PDB entry 2VUU | X-ray diffraction, 2.80 A resolution | chains A and I

== Chain A ==
Protein: Nitrogen metabolite repression regulator nmra
Source organism: Emericella nidulans (strain FGSC A4 / ATCC 38163 / CBS 112.46 / NRRL 194 / M139)
UniProtKB: O59919 (O59919_EMENI); numbering as in UniProt (aligned over 1-352)
Chain sequence (352 residues; each row starts with the number of its first residue):
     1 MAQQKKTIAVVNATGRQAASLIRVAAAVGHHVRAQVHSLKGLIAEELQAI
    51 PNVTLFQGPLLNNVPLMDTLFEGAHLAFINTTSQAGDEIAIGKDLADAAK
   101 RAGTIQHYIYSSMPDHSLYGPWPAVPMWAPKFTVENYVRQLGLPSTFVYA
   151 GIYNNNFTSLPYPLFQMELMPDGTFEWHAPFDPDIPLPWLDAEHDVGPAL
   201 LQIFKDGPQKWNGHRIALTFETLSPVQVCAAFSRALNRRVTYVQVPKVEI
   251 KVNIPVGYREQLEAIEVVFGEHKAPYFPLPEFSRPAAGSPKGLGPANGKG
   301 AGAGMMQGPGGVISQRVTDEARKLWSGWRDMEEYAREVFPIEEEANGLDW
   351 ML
Disordered / not traced: 1-2, 284-315
Construct notes: conflict Arg238 (Leu in O59919)
Small-molecule neighbours: NADP (NAP; NADP nicotinamide-adenine-dinucleotide phosphate): Asn12, Thr14, Gly15, Arg16, Gln17, Ala18, His37, Lys40, Asn80, Thr81, Thr82, Gln84, Ala85, Glu88, Met113, Met127, Trp128, Lys131, Ala150, Gly151, Ile152, Tyr153, Asn156, Tyr276

== Chain I ==
Protein: Nitrogen regulatory protein area
Source organism: Emericella nidulans (strain FGSC A4 / ATCC 38163 / CBS 112.46 / NRRL 194 / M139)
Notes: fragment: zinc finger domain, residues 670-712
UniProtKB: P17429 (AREA_EMENI); residues 670-712 here = UniProt positions 670-712
Chain sequence (43 residues; row label = number of the first residue in the row):
   670 PTTCTNCFTQTTPLWRRNPEGQPLCNACGLFLKLHGVVRPLSL
Disordered / not traced: 670
Ion coordination: Zn2+: Cys673, Cys676, Cys694, Cys697
UniProt features mapped onto this chain:
  - zinc finger: Cys673 to Cys697 (GATA-type)

== Interface between chain A and chain I ==
Contacting residue pairs (28):
  Arg23(A) - Pro709(I)
  Arg23(A) - Ser711(I)
  Val24(A) - Phe700(I)  hydrophobic
  Val24(A) - Pro709(I)  hydrophobic
  Ala27(A) - Val706(I)
  Ala27(A) - Pro709(I)  hydrophobic
  Val28(A) - Phe700(I)  hydrophobic
  Val28(A) - His704(I)
  Val28(A) - Val706(I)  hydrophobic
  Glu46(A) - Ser711(I)
  Glu46(A) - Leu712(I)
  Glu193(A) - Ser711(I)
  His194(A) - Ala696(I)
  Leu201(A) - His704(I)
  Lys205(A) - His704(I)  hydrogen bond
  Trp325(A) - Ala696(I)
  Trp325(A) - Leu699(I)  hydrophobic
  Ser326(A) - Asn695(I)  hydrogen bond (backbone-side chain)
  Ser326(A) - Leu699(I)
  Gly327(A) - Ala696(I)
  Gly327(A) - Leu699(I)
  Glu332(A) - Thr680(I)
  Glu333(A) - Thr678(I)  hydrogen bond
  Glu333(A) - Thr680(I)
  Arg336(A) - Thr680(I)
  Glu337(A) - Thr678(I)  hydrogen bond
  Glu337(A) - Gln679(I)  hydrogen bond (side chain-backbone)
  Glu337(A) - Thr680(I)  hydrogen bond
Also at the interface, not in a pair above, chain I (15 interface residues in all): Leu703, Arg708, Leu710

== Summary ==
The interface between chain A and chain I involves 16 residues on one side and 15 on the other; the contacts
include 6 hydrogen bonds. Polar contacts include Lys205(A)-His704(I), Ser326(A)-Asn695(I) and
Glu333(A)-Thr678(I). Ligands of chain A: NADP. Cys673(I), Cys676(I), Cys694(I) and Cys697(I) coordinate Zn2+.
Here chain A is Nitrogen metabolite repression regulator nmra and chain I is Nitrogen regulatory protein area,
both from Emericella nidulans (strain FGSC A4 / ATCC 38163 / CBS 112.46 / NRRL 194 / M139). Entry 2VUU
(Crystal structure of NADP-bound NmrA-AreA zinc finger complex) was determined by X-ray diffraction, deposited
together with 2VUS and 2VUT.
